PDB entry 2YH9 | X-ray diffraction, 1.80 A resolution | chains A and B of the 3 polymer chains in the assembly

[Chain A (and B)]
Molecule: Small protein A
From: Escherichia coli
Notes: chain B of this document is another copy of the same molecule, construct and numbering; everything in this record applies to it too
UniProt: P0A937 (SMPA_ECOLI); residues -4 to 75 here correspond to UniProt positions 34-113 (UniProt number = residue number + 38)
Chain sequence (88 residues; row label = number of the first residue in the row; numbers below 1 keep their minus sign (Gln-4 is residue -4)):
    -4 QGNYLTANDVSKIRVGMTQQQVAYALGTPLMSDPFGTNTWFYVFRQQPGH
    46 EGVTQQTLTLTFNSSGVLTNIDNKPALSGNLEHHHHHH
Disordered / not traced: -4 to 4, 71-83 (chain B: -4 to 4, 73-83)
Sequence notes: expression tag (76-83)
Modified residues: Mse12 (selenomethionine; parent Met); Mse26 (selenomethionine; parent Met)

[Chain A / chain B interface]
Residue-residue contacts - 13 pairs, chain A then chain B:
  Mse26(A) with Val38(B), hydrophobic; Arg40(B)
  Asp28(A) with Thr49(B); Gln50(B), hydrogen bond (side chain-backbone)
  Pro29(A) with Gln50(B)
  Phe30(A) with His45(B); Gly47(B); Val48(B); Thr49(B); Gln50(B)
  Tyr37(A) with Gln41(B)
  Val38(A) with Gln41(B), hydrogen bond (backbone-side chain)
  Gln42(A) with Gln41(B), hydrogen bond (side chain-backbone)
Other interface residues (no listed pair), chain A (8 interface residues in all): Phe36
Other interface residues (no listed pair), chain B (9 interface residues in all): Phe36

[In short]
The interface between chain A and chain B involves 8 residues on one side and 9 on the other, with 3 hydrogen
bonds. Among the polar pairs are Asp28(A)-Gln50(B), Val38(A)-Gln41(B) and Gln42(A)-Gln41(B).
Chain A and chain B are both Small protein A (Escherichia coli); the structure, Crystal structure of the
dimeric BamE from E. coli, was determined by X-ray diffraction (same publication as 2YHC, 2YH3, 2YH5 and
2YH6).
